Entry 6CEZ (X-ray diffraction, 2.40 A resolution); this record covers chains H and P of the 3 polymer chains in the assembly.

# Chain H
Name: Heavy chain of Fab fragment of rabbit anti-HIV1 gp120 V2 mAb 16C2
From: Oryctolagus cuniculus
Notes: antibody fragment or engineered binder
Sequence (225 residues; each row starts with the number of its first residue; a row labelled like 82A-82C holds insertion residues (82A, then the next letters in order); numbers below 1 keep their minus sign (Asp-1 is residue -1)):
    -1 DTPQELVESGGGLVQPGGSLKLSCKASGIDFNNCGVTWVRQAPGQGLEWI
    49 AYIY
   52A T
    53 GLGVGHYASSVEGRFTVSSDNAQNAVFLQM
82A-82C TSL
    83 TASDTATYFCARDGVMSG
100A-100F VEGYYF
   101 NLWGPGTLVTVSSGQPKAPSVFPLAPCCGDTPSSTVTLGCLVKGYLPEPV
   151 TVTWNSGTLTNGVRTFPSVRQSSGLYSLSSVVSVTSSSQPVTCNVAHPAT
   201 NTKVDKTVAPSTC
Disordered / not traced: -1 to 1
Cystine bridges: Cys22-Cys92, Cys128-Cys213, Cys140-Cys193

# Chain P
Name: HIV-1 gp120 V2 Peptide Con B
Sequence (15 residues; each row starts with the number of its first residue):
   166 RDKVQKEYALFYKLD
Disordered / not traced: 180

# Interface between chain H and chain P
Contacting residue pairs (13; chain H residue first):
  Gly33(H) - Tyr173(P)  hydrogen bond (backbone-side chain)
  Tyr50(H) - Tyr173(P)  hydrogen bond
  Tyr50(H) - Tyr177(P)  hydrophobic
  Tyr52(H) - Tyr173(P)
  Tyr52(H) - Leu179(P)  hydrophobic
  Val56(H) - Lys178(P)
  Val56(H) - Leu179(P)  hydrophobic
  His58(H) - Tyr177(P)  hydrogen bond (side chain-backbone)
  Asp95(H) - Tyr173(P)  hydrogen bond
  Gly100(H) - Val169(P)
  Tyr100D(H) - Val169(P)  hydrogen bond (side chain-backbone)
  Tyr100D(H) - Glu172(P)
  Tyr100D(H) - Tyr173(P)  hydrophobic
Interface residues without a listed pair, chain H (10 interface residues in all): Cys32, Val100A
Interface residues without a listed pair, chain P (8 interface residues in all): Lys168, Gln170

# In short
10 residues of chain H and 8 residues of chain P are in contact, with 5 hydrogen bonds. Among the polar pairs
are Gly33(H)-Tyr173(P), Tyr50(H)-Tyr173(P) and His58(H)-Tyr177(P).
Here chain H is Heavy chain of Fab fragment of rabbit anti-HIV1 gp120 V2 mAb 16C2 (Oryctolagus cuniculus) and
chain P is HIV-1 gp120 V2 Peptide Con B. Entry 6CEZ (Crystal Structure of Rabbit Anti-HIV-1 gp120 V2 Fab 16C2
in complex with V2 peptide ConB) was determined by X-ray diffraction.
